7CBL - chains S and s of the 52 polymer chains in the assembly; structure by electron microscopy, 2.80 A resolution.

== Chain S ==
Protein: Flagellar L-ring protein
Source organism: Salmonella typhimurium (strain LT2 / SGSC1412 / ATCC 700720)
UniProtKB: P0A1N8 (FLGH_SALTY); residues 1-232 here = UniProt positions 1-232
Sequence (232 residues; row label = number of the first residue in the row):
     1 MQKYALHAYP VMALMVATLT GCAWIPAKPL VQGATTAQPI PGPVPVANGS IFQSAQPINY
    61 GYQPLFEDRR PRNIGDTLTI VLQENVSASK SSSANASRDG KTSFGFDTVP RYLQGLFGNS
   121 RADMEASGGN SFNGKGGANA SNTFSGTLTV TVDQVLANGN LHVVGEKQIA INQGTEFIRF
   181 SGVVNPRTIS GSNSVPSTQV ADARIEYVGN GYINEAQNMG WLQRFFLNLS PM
Disordered / not traced: 1-21
Curated features (UniProtKB/Swiss-Prot):
  - lipidation: Cys-22 (N-palmitoyl cysteine)
Covalent attachments: octanoic acid (caprylic acid) (OCA) linked to Cys-22
Reported in the primary citation:
  - post-translational modification sites: Cys-22
  - binding site for octanoic acid (caprylic acid): Cys-22

== Chain s ==
Protein: Flagellar P-ring protein
Source organism: Salmonella typhimurium (strain LT2 / SGSC1412 / ATCC 700720)
UniProtKB: P15930 (FLGI_SALTY); residues 1-365 here = UniProt positions 1-365
Sequence (365 residues; row label = number of the first residue in the row):
     1 MFKALAGIVL ALVATLAHAE RIRDLTSVQG VRENSLIGYG LVVGLDGTGD QTTQTPFTTQ
    61 TLNNMLSQLG ITVPTGTNMQ LKNVAAVMVT ASYPPFARQG QTIDVVVSSM GNAKSLRGGT
   121 LLMTPLKGVD SQVYALAQGN ILVGGAGASA GGSSVQVNQL NGGRITNGAI IERELPTQFG
   181 AGNTINLQLN DEDFTMAQQI TDAINRARGY GSATALDART VQVRVPSGNS SQVRFLADIQ
   241 NMEVNVTPQD AKVVINSRTG SVVMNREVTL DSCAVAQGNL SVTVNRQLNV NQPNTPFGGG
   301 QTVVTPQTQI DLRQSGGSLQ SVRSSANLNS VVRALNALGA TPMDLMSILQ SMQSAGCLRA
   361 KLEII
Disordered / not traced: 1-19, 146-156, 284-315
Cystine bridges: Cys-273/Cys-357

== Chain S / chain s interface ==
Pairs across the interface (16):
  Asn-48(S) with Gln-99(s)
  Ser-50(S) with Glu-172(s)
  Phe-52(S) with Leu-136(s), hydrophobic; Glu-172(s)
  Ser-54(S) with Arg-173(s)
  Pro-57(S) with Gln-132(s); Arg-173(s)
  Asn-59(S) with Asp-130(s); Gln-132(s)
  Tyr-60(S) with Asp-130(s)
  Gly-61(S) with Asp-130(s)
  Tyr-62(S) with Val-129(s), hydrophobic
  Gln-63(S) with Val-129(s), hydrogen bond (backbone-backbone); Asp-130(s); Ser-131(s)
  Leu-65(S) with Ile-37(s), hydrophobic
Other interface residues (no listed pair), chain s (10 interface residues in all): Val-133

== In short ==
11 residues of chain S face 10 of chain s across their interface; the contacts include 1 hydrogen bond. The
hydrogen-bonded pair Gln-63(S)/Val-129(s) is a backbone contact. Covalently linked octanoic acid (caprylic
acid): at Cys-22(S). From the paper: a binding site for octanoic acid (caprylic acid) at Cys-22(S); a
modification site at Cys-22(S).
Chain S is Flagellar L-ring protein and chain s is Flagellar P-ring protein, both from Salmonella typhimurium
(strain LT2 / SGSC1412 / ATCC 700720); the structure, Cryo-EM structure of the flagellar LP ring from
Salmonella, was determined by electron microscopy together with 7CBM, 7CG0, 7CG4, 7CGO, 7E80, 7E81 and 7E82
from the same study.
